PDB entry 8XL8 | electron microscopy, 2.36 A resolution | chains A and B of the 12 polymer chains in the assembly

Chain A:
Name: Methylcrotonoyl-CoA carboxylase subunit alpha, mitochondrial
Organism: Homo sapiens
Notes: EC 6.4.1.4
UniProt: Q96RQ3 (MCCA_HUMAN); numbering as in UniProt (aligned over 1-725)
Amino-acid sequence (725 residues; each row starts with the number of its first residue):
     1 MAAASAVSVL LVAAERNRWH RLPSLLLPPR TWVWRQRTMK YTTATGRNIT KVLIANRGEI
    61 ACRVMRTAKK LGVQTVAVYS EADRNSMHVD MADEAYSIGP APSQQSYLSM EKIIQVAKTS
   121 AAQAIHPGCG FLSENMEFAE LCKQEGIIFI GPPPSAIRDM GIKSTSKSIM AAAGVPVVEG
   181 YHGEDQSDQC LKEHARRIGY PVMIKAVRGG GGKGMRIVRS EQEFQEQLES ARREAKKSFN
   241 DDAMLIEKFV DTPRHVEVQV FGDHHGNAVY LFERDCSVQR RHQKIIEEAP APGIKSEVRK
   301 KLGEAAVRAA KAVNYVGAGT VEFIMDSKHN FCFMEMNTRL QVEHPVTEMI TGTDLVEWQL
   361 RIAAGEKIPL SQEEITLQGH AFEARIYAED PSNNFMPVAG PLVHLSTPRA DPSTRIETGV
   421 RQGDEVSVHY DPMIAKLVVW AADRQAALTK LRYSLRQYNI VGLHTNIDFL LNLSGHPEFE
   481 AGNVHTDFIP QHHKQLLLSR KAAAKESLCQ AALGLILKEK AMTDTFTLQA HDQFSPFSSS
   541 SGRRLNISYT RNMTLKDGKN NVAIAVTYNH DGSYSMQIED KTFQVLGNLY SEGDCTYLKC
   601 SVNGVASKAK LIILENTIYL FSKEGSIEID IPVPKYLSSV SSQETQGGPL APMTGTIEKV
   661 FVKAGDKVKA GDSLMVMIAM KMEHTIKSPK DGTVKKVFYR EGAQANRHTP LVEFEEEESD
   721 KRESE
Not modelled in the structure: 1-498, 641-647, 716-725
Glycans and other covalent adducts: biotin (BTN) linked to K681

Chain B:
Name: Methylcrotonoyl-CoA carboxylase beta chain, mitochondrial
Organism: Homo sapiens
Notes: EC 6.4.1.4
UniProt: Q9HCC0 (MCCB_HUMAN); numbering as in UniProt (aligned over 1-563)
Amino-acid sequence (563 residues; numbered 1 to 563; the number before each row is that of its first residue):
     1 MWAVLRLALR PCARASPAGP RAYHGDSVAS LGTQPDLGSA LYQENYKQMK ALVNQLHERV
    61 EHIKLGGGEK ARALHISRGK LLPRERIDNL IDPGSPFLEL SQFAGYQLYD NEEVPGGGII
   121 TGIGRVSGVE CMIIANDATV KGGAYYPVTV KKQLRAQEIA MQNRLPCIYL VDSGGAYLPR
   181 QADVFPDRDH FGRTFYNQAI MSSKNIAQIA VVMGSCTAGG AYVPAMADEN IIVRKQGTIF
   241 LAGPPLVKAA TGEEVSAEDL GGADLHCRKS GVSDHWALDD HHALHLTRKV VRNLNYQKKL
   301 DVTIEPSEEP LFPADELYGI VGANLKRSFD VREVIARIVD GSRFTEFKAF YGDTLVTGFA
   361 RIFGYPVGIV GNNGVLFSES AKKGTHFVQL CCQRNIPLLF LQNITGFMVG REYEAEGIAK
   421 DGAKMVAAVA CAQVPKITLI IGGSYGAGNY GMCGRAYSPR FLYIWPNARI SVMGGEQAAN
   481 VLATITKDQR AREGKQFSSA DEAALKEPII KKFEEEGNPY YSSARVWDDG IIDPADTRLV
   541 LGLSFSAALN APIEKTDFGI FRM
Not modelled in the structure: 1-22
Ligand contacts:
  - propionyl Coenzyme A (1VU), molecule 1: R78, K141, G142, A144, G174, G175, A176, Y177, L178, P179, T217, A218, G219
  - propionyl Coenzyme A (1VU), molecule 2: G446, A447, V472, M473
  - biotin (BTN): V375, T405, G406, F407, M408, V409, E476, Q477, N480
UniProt features mapped onto this chain:
  - region: R343 to N372 (Acyl-CoA binding)
  - modified residue: K70 (N6-acetyllysine), K141 (N6-succinyllysine), K495 (N6-acetyllysine), K511 (N6-acetyllysine)
What the authors report for this chain:
  - catalytic residues: A447, G448 (citing earlier work)

Interface between chain A and chain B:
Contacting residue pairs (52):
  E519(A) with P93(B)
  F526(A) with G128(B)
  H531(A) with K298(B); L300(B), hydrogen bond (side chain-backbone)
  D532(A) with K298(B), salt bridge; L300(B); Y365(B)
  F534(A) with I304(B), hydrophobic; F363(B)
  S535(A) with Y365(B)
  P536(A) with R125(B); Y365(B); G542(B); L543(B), hydrophobic; S546(B)
  F537(A) with P96(B); R125(B); E130(B); L543(B), hydrophobic; S546(B)
  S539(A) with G94(B); P96(B)
  S540(A) with P93(B); G94(B)
  S541(A) with G94(B), hydrogen bond (backbone-backbone)
  G542(A) with G94(B), hydrogen bond (backbone-backbone)
  R543(A) with P96(B); F97(B); D536(B), salt bridge; L539(B)
  R544(A) with D88(B), salt bridge; I91(B); S95(B), hydrogen bond (side chain-backbone); P96(B); F97(B)
  L545(A) with E99(B); Q102(B), hydrogen bond (backbone-side chain); V540(B), hydrophobic
  N546(A) with L56(B); V60(B); Q102(B), hydrogen bond; I531(B), hydrogen bond (side chain-backbone); D533(B)
  I547(A) with V60(B), hydrophobic; K64(B)
  S548(A) with K64(B), hydrogen bond (backbone-side chain)
  Y549(A) with D88(B)
  N552(A) with E85(B)
  Y636(A) with L278(B), hydrophobic; H281(B); H282(B); H285(B)
Other interface residues (no listed pair), chain A (27 interface residues in all): T523, Q533, T550, R551, Y568, L637
Other interface residues (no listed pair), chain B (41 interface residues in all): H57, L98, I123, K299, E305, P306, S307, I532

Summary:
The interface between chain A and chain B involves 27 residues on one side and 41 on the other; the contacts
include 8 hydrogen bonds and 3 salt bridges. Among the polar pairs are D532(A)-K298(B), R543(A)-D536(B) and
R544(A)-D88(B). Chain B binds propionyl Coenzyme A and biotin. From the paper: catalytic residues A447(B) and
G448(B).
Here chain A is Methylcrotonoyl-CoA carboxylase subunit alpha, mitochondrial and chain B is
Methylcrotonoyl-CoA carboxylase beta chain, mitochondrial, both from Homo sapiens. Entry 8XL8 (Structure of
human 3-methylcrotonyl-CoA carboxylase in complex with propionyl-CoA (MCC-PCO)) was determined by electron
microscopy (same publication as 8XL3, 8XL4, 8XL5, 8XL6 and 8XL7).
